Entry 6JR0 (X-ray diffraction, 2.50 A resolution); this record covers chains C and I of the 10 polymer chains in the assembly.

[Chain C]
Name: Histone H2A type 1-B/E
From: Homo sapiens
UniProtKB: P04908 (H2A1B_HUMAN); residues 0-129 here correspond to UniProt positions 1-130 (UniProt number = residue number + 1)
Amino-acid sequence (133 residues; numbered -3 to 129; the number before each row is that of its first residue; numbers below 1 keep their minus sign (Gly-3 is residue -3)):
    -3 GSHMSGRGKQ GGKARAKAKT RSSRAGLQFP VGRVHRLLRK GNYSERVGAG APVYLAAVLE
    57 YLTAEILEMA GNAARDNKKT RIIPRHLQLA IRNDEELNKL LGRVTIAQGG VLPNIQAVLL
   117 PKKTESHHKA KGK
Not modelled in the structure: -3 to 13, 119-129
Modified positions: Mse0 (selenomethionine); Mse65 (selenomethionine)
Construct notes: expression tag (-3 to -1); engineered mutation Mse65 (Leu66 in P04908)
Curated features (UniProtKB/Swiss-Prot):
  - modified residue: Ser1 (N-acetylserine), Arg3 (Citrulline), Lys5 (N6-(2-hydroxyisobutyryl)lysine), Lys9 (N6-(2-hydroxyisobutyryl)lysine), Lys13 (N6-(beta-hydroxybutyryl)lysine), Lys36 (N6-(2-hydroxyisobutyryl)lysine), Lys74 (N6-(2-hydroxyisobutyryl)lysine), Lys75 (N6-(2-hydroxyisobutyryl)lysine), Lys95 (N6-(2-hydroxyisobutyryl)lysine), Gln104 (N5-methylglutamine), Lys118 (N6-(2-hydroxyisobutyryl)lysine), Lys119 (N6-crotonyllysine), Thr120 (Phosphothreonine), Lys125 (N6-crotonyllysine)
  - cross-link (Glycyl lysine isopeptide (Lys-Gly)): Lys13 (interchain with G-Cter in ubiquitin), Lys15 (interchain with G-Cter in ubiquitin), Lys119 (interchain with G-Cter in ubiquitin)

[Chain I]
Molecule: 146-nt DNA strand
From: Homo sapiens
Sequence (146 nucleotides; numbered 1 to 146; the number before each row is that of its first residue):
     1 ATCAATATCC ACCTGCAGAT TCTACCAAAA GTGTATTTGG AAACTGCTCC ATCAAAAGGC
    61 ATGTTCAGCT GAATTCAGCT GAACATGCCT TTTGATGGAG CAGTTTCCAA ATACACTTTT
   121 GGTAGAATCT GCAGGTGGAT ATTGAT
Ion coordination: Mn2+ site 1 near DG100 (its only coordinating residue here); Mn2+ site 2 near DG121 (its only coordinating residue here); Mn2+ site 3 near DG134 (its only coordinating residue here)

[Chain C / chain I interface]
Residue-residue contacts (15; chain C residue first):
  Ala14(C) with DT119(I), hydrogen bond to the phosphate
  Thr16(C) with DT120(I), phosphate contact
  Arg29(C) with DG121(I), hydrogen bond to the phosphate; DG122(I), salt bridge to the phosphate
  Arg42(C) with DA111(I), hydrogen bond to the sugar; DT112(I), phosphate contact
  Val43(C) with DA111(I), sugar contact; DT112(I), hydrogen bond to the phosphate
  Gly44(C) with DA111(I), phosphate contact
  Ala45(C) with DA111(I), hydrogen bond to the phosphate
  Lys75(C) with DG131(I), phosphate contact; DC132(I), phosphate contact
  Thr76(C) with DG131(I), hydrogen bond to the phosphate
  Arg77(C) with DT130(I), sugar contact; DG131(I), hydrogen bond to the phosphate
Also at the interface, not in a pair above, chain C (12 interface residues in all): Glu41, Lys74
Also at the interface, not in a pair above, chain I (10 interface residues in all): DT118

[In short]
12 residues of chain C and 10 residues of chain I are in contact; the contacts include 7 hydrogen bonds and 1
salt bridge. Polar pairs include Arg42(C)-DA111(I), Ala14(C)-DT119(I) and Arg29(C)-DG121(I).
Chain C is Histone H2A type 1-B/E and chain I is a 146-nt DNA strand, both from Homo sapiens; the structure,
Crystal structure of the human nucleosome phased with 12 selenium atoms, was determined by X-ray diffraction,
deposited together with 6JR1.
